Entry 2RIM (X-ray diffraction, 2.20 A resolution); this record covers chain A.

# Chain A
Molecule: Regulator of Ty1 transposition protein 109
Organism: Saccharomyces cerevisiae
UniProtKB: Q07794 (RT109_YEAST); residue numbers follow UniProt; this construct covers 1-436
Amino-acid sequence (457 residues; row label = number of the first residue in the row; numbers below 1 keep their minus sign (Met-18 is residue -18)):
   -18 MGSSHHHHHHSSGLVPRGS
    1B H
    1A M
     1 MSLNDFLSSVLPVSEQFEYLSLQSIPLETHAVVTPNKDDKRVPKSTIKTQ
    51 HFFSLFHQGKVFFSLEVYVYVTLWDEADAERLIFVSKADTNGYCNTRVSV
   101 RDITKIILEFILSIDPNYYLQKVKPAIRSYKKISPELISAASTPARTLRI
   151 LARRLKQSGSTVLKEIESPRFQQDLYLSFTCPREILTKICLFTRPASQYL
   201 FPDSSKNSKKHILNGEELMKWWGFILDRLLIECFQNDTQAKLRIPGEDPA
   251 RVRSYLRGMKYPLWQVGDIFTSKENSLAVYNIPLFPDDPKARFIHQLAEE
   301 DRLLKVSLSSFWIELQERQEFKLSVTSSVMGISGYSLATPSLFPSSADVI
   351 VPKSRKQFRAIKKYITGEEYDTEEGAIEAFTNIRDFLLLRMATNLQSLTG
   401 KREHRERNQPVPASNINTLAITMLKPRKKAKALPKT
Disordered / not traced: -18 to 0, 143-174, 405-436
Modified / non-standard residues: Mse1, Mse1A, Mse219, Mse259, Mse330, Mse391 (selenomethionine; parent Met)
Sequence notes: expression tag (-18 to 0, 1A-1B)
Curated features (UniProtKB/Swiss-Prot):
  - region: Leu419 to Leu433 (Interaction with ASF1)
  - active site: Asp288 (Proton donor/acceptor)
  - binding site (acetyl-CoA): Ala88 to Thr90, Arg97 to Arg101, Phe192, Ala196, His211 to Leu213, Trp221
  - modified residue: Lys290 (N6-acetyllysine)
From the paper describing this entry:
  - mutagenesis - H211A/W221A: abolished catalytic activity on H3
  - mutagenesis - H211A, W221A: unchanged catalytic activity on H3K56
  - mutagenesis - R194A: decreased catalytic activity on H3-K56
  - mutagenesis - D89A, D288A: abolished catalytic activity on H3-K56
  - mutagenesis - S86A/K87A, K87A, F192A, Y199A, D287A, D287W: unchanged catalytic activity on H3-K56
  - catalytic residues: Asp288

# Overview
Curated annotation (UniProt) lists active-site residue Asp288 and 14 acetyl-CoA-binding residues. The paper
reports the catalytic residue Asp288; D89A and D288A abolish catalytic activity on H3-K56; 12 substitutions
were tested in all.
Chain A is Regulator of Ty1 transposition protein 109 (Saccharomyces cerevisiae); the structure, Crystal
structure of Rtt109, was determined by X-ray diffraction, deposited together with 2ZFN.
